8E7S - chains k and w of the 44 polymer chains in the assembly; structure by electron microscopy, 3.20 A resolution.

Chain k:
Name: Cytochrome c oxidase subunit 1
From: Saccharomyces cerevisiae
Notes: EC 7.1.1.9
Reference sequence: P00401 (COX1_YEAST); residues 1-534 here = UniProt positions 1-534
Sequence (534 residues; row label = number of the first residue in the row):
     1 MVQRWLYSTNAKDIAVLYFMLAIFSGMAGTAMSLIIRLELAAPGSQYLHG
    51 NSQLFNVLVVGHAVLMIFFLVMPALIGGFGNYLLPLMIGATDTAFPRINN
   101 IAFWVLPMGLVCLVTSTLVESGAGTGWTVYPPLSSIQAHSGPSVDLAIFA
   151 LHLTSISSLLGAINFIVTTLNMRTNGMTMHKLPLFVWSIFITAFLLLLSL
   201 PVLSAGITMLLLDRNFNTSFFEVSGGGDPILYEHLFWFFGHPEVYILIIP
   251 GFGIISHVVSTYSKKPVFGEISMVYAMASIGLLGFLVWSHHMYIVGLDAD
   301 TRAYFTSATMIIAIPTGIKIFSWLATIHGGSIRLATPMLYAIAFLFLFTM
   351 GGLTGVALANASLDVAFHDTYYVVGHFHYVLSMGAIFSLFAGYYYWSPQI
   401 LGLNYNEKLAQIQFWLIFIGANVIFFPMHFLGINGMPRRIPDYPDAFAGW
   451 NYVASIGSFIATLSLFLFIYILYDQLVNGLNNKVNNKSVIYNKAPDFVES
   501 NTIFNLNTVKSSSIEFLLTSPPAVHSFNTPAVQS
Bound ions: heme a Fe site 1: His62, His378; Cu ion: His241, His290, His291; heme a Fe site 2 near His376 (its only coordinating residue here)
Residues lining bound ligands:
  - heme a (HEA), molecule 1: Gly26, Thr30, Arg37, Phe55, Val59, His62, Ala63, Met66, Ile67, Leu70, Trp127, Tyr371, Val374, Phe377, His378, Leu381, Ile386, Leu389, Phe390, Ile417, Ile424, Phe425, Met428, Arg438, Arg439, Ala461, Leu465, Phe468
  - heme a (HEA), molecule 2: Trp127, Trp237, Val244, Tyr245, Leu247, Ile248, His290, His291, Ala313, Ile314, Thr316, Gly317, Ile320, Phe348, Thr349, Gly352, Gly355, Val356, Leu358, Ala359, His368, Asp369, Val373, His376, Phe377, Val380, Leu381, Arg438
Swiss-Prot annotation at these positions:
  - binding site (Ca(2+)): Glu39, Ala42, Gly44, Pro441
  - binding site (Fe(II)-heme a): His62, His378
  - binding site (Cu cation): His241, His290, His291
  - binding site (O2): Tyr245
  - binding site (Mg(2+)): His368, Asp369
  - binding site (heme a3): His376
  - cross-link: His241 to Tyr245 (1'-histidyl-3'-tyrosine (His-Tyr))

Chain w:
Name: Cytochrome c oxidase subunit 5A, mitochondrial
From: Saccharomyces cerevisiae
Reference sequence: P00424 (COX5A_YEAST); residue numbers follow UniProt; this construct covers 1-153
Sequence (153 residues; numbered 1 to 153; the number before each row is that of its first residue):
     1 MLRNTFTRAGGLSRITSVRFAQTHALSNAAVMDLQSRWENMPSTEQQDIV
    51 SKLSERQKLPWAQLTEPEKQAVWYISYGEWGPRRPVLNKGDSSFIAKGVA
   101 AGLLFSVGLFAVVRMAGGQDAKTMNKEWQLKSDEYLKSKNANPWGGYSQV
   151 QSK
Disordered / not traced: 1-20
Residues lining bound ligands: 1,2-diacyl-sn-glycero-3-phoshocholine (PCF): Val107, Ala111, Val112, Arg114, Met115, Ser152

Chain k / chain w interface:
Pairs across the interface (48; chain k residue first):
  Ala41(k) - Arg114(w)
  Ala42(k) - Arg114(w)
  Pro43(k) - Met124(w)  hydrophobic
  Gln46(k) - Arg114(w)
  Tyr47(k) - Val113(w)  hydrogen bond (side chain-backbone)
  Tyr47(k) - Gly117(w)  hydrogen bond (side chain-backbone)
  Arg333(k) - Val86(w)
  Leu334(k) - Val86(w)
  Lys408(k) - Asp91(w)
  Lys408(k) - Phe94(w)
  Ile412(k) - Ile95(w)
  Leu416(k) - Val99(w)  hydrophobic
  Leu416(k) - Leu103(w)  hydrophobic
  Ile419(k) - Leu103(w)  hydrophobic
  Asp445(k) - Thr123(w)
  Asp445(k) - Gln151(w)  hydrogen bond (backbone-side chain)
  Tyr452(k) - Phe110(w)
  Tyr452(k) - Arg114(w)
  Ser455(k) - Phe110(w)
  Ile456(k) - Ser106(w)
  Ile456(k) - Val107(w)  hydrophobic
  Ile456(k) - Phe110(w)  hydrophobic
  Phe459(k) - Ser106(w)  hydrogen bond (backbone-side chain)
  Phe459(k) - Phe110(w)  hydrophobic
  Phe459(k) - Val113(w)  hydrophobic
  Ile460(k) - Leu103(w)  hydrophobic
  Ile460(k) - Ser106(w)  hydrogen bond (backbone-side chain)
  Leu463(k) - Gly102(w)
  Leu463(k) - Phe105(w)  hydrophobic
  Leu463(k) - Ser106(w)
  Asn486(k) - Arg84(w)  hydrogen bond
  Asn486(k) - Asn88(w)  hydrogen bond (backbone-side chain)
  Ser488(k) - Arg84(w)
  Val489(k) - Val86(w)  hydrophobic
  Ala494(k) - Pro82(w)
  Pro495(k) - Pro82(w)
  Pro495(k) - Arg83(w)
  Asp496(k) - Arg83(w)  hydrogen bond (backbone-side chain)
  Phe497(k) - Arg83(w)
  Glu499(k) - Arg83(w)  hydrogen bond (backbone-side chain)
  Ser500(k) - Ser76(w)  hydrogen bond
  Asn501(k) - Ser76(w)
  Asn501(k) - Tyr77(w)  hydrogen bond (side chain-backbone)
  Asn501(k) - Gly78(w)
  Asn501(k) - Trp80(w)
  Asn501(k) - Pro82(w)
  Asn501(k) - Arg83(w)  hydrogen bond
  Phe504(k) - Pro82(w)  hydrophobic
Interface residues without a listed pair, chain k (35 interface residues in all): Leu38, Ala335, Leu409, Gln411, Ala446, Val498
Interface residues without a listed pair, chain w (31 interface residues in all): Ile75, Leu109, Ala116, Gly118, Ala121, Gln129

Summary:
Chain k and chain w form an interface of 35 and 31 residues respectively; the contacts include 12 hydrogen
bonds. Polar contacts include Tyr47(k)-Val113(w), Tyr47(k)-Gly117(w) and Asp445(k)-Gln151(w). Bound to chain
k: heme a. Bound to chain w: 1,2-diacyl-sn-glycero-3-phoshocholine.
Chain k is Cytochrome c oxidase subunit 1 and chain w is Cytochrome c oxidase subunit 5A, mitochondrial, both
from Saccharomyces cerevisiae; the structure, III2IV2 respiratory supercomplex from Saccharomyces cerevisiae
with 4 bound UQ6, was determined by electron microscopy together with 8EC0 from the same study.
